PDB entry 4J5H | X-ray diffraction, 1.45 A resolution | chain A

Chain A:
Molecule: N-acyl homoserine lactonase
From: Bacillus thuringiensis
Notes: EC 3.1.1.81
Reference sequence: A3FJ64 (AHLL_BACTU); residue numbers follow UniProt; this construct covers 1-250
Amino-acid sequence (254 residues; each row starts with the number of its first residue; numbers below 1 keep their minus sign (Gly-3 is residue -3)):
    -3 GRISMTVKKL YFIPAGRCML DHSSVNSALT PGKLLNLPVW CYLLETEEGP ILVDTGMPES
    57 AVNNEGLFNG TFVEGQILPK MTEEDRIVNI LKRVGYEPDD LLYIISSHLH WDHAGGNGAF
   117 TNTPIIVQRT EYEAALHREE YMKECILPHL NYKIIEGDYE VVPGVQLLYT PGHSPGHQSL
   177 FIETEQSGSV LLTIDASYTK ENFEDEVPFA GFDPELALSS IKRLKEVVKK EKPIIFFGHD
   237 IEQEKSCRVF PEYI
Not modelled in the structure: -3 to 0
Sequence notes: expression tag (-3 to 0); engineered mutation Trp107 (Phe in A3FJ64)
Curated features (UniProtKB/Swiss-Prot):
  - binding site (Zn(2+)): His104, His106, Asp108, His109, His169, Asp191, His235
Ion coordination: Zn2+ site 1: His104, His106, His169, Asp191 (together with N-decanoyl-L-homoserine); Zn2+ site 2: His109, Asp191, His235 (together with N-decanoyl-L-homoserine)
Ligand contacts: N-decanoyl-L-homoserine: Cys14, Leu16, Phe64, Thr67, Phe68, Val69, Ile73, His104, His106, Trp107, Asp108, His109, Glu135, Glu136, Met138, His169, Asp191, Tyr194, His235
Reported in the primary citation:
  - binding site for N-decanoyl-L-homoserine: Phe64, Phe68, Val69, Ile73
  - conformationally variable residues (order/disorder transition): Asn60 to Ile73, Asp108
  - catalytic residues: Asp108 (proposed by the authors, not directly observed)
  - specificity-determining residues: Phe64, Phe68
  - mutagenesis - F64C/F68C, F107W (1200-fold): decreased catalytic activity on C5-HSL
  - mutagenesis - F107W (190-fold): decreased catalytic activity on C10-HSL
  - mutagenesis - F64C/F68C: decreased catalytic activity on C8-HSL

Overview:
Ligands of chain A: N-decanoyl-L-homoserine. His104, His106, His169 and Asp191 coordinate Zn2+ site 1. His109,
Asp191 and His235 coordinate Zn2+ site 2. Curated annotation (UniProt) lists 7 Zn2+-binding residues. The
paper reports the catalytic residue Asp108; F64C/F68C and F107W reduce catalytic activity on C5-HSL.
Chain A is N-acyl homoserine lactonase (Bacillus thuringiensis); the structure, Crystal Structure of B.
thuringiensis AiiA mutant F107W with N-decanoyl-L-homoserine bound at the active site, was determined by X-ray
diffraction, deposited together with 4J5F.
